5B24 - chains F and J of the 10 polymer chains in the assembly; structure by X-ray diffraction, 3.60 A resolution.

# Chain F
Molecule: Histone H4
Organism: Homo sapiens
Reference sequence: P62805 (H4_HUMAN); residues 0-102 here correspond to UniProt positions 1-103 (UniProt number = residue number + 1)
Chain sequence (106 residues; numbered -3 to 102; the number before each row is that of its first residue; numbers below 1 keep their minus sign (Gly-3 is residue -3)):
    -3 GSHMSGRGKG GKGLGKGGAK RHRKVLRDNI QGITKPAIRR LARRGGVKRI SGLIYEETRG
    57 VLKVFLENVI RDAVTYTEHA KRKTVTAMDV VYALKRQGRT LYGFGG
Disordered / not traced: -3 to 18
Sequence notes: expression tag (-3 to -1)
Curated features (UniProtKB/Swiss-Prot):
  - DNA-binding region: Lys16 to Lys20
  - modified residue: Ser1 (N-acetylserine), Arg3 (Asymmetric dimethylarginine), Lys5 (N6-(2-hydroxyisobutyryl)lysine), Lys8 (N6-(2-hydroxyisobutyryl)lysine), Lys12 (N6-(2-hydroxyisobutyryl)lysine), Lys16 (N6-(2-hydroxyisobutyryl)lysine), Lys20 (N6,N6,N6-trimethyllysine), Lys31 (N6-(2-hydroxyisobutyryl)lysine), Lys44 (N6-(2-hydroxyisobutyryl)lysine), Ser47 (Phosphoserine), Tyr51 (Phosphotyrosine), Lys59 (N6-(2-hydroxyisobutyryl)lysine), Lys77 (N6-(2-hydroxyisobutyryl)lysine), Lys79 (N6-(2-hydroxyisobutyryl)lysine), Thr80 (Phosphothreonine), Tyr88 (Phosphotyrosine), Lys91 (N6-(2-hydroxyisobutyryl)lysine)
  - cross-link (Glycyl lysine isopeptide (Lys-Gly)): Lys12 (interchain with G-Cter in SUMO2), Lys20 (interchain with G-Cter in SUMO2), Lys31 (interchain with G-Cter in SUMO2), Lys59 (interchain with G-Cter in SUMO2), Lys79 (interchain with G-Cter in SUMO2), Lys91 (interchain with G-Cter in SUMO2)

# Chain J
Molecule: 145-nt DNA strand
Organism: Homo sapiens
Sequence (145 nucleotides; each row starts with the number of its first residue):
   146 ATCAATATCC ACCTGCAGAT TCTACCAAAA GTGTATTTGG AAACTGCTCC ATCAAAAGGC
   206 ATGTTCAGCT GAATTCAGCT GAACATGCCT TTTGATGGAG CAGTTTCCAA ATACACXTTG
   266 GTAGAATCTG CAGGTGGATA TTGAT
Modified / non-standard residues: TTD (cis-syn cyclobutane thymine dimer) at position 262

# How chain F and chain J interact
Residue-residue contacts (9):
  Arg19(F) with DT197(J), salt bridge to the phosphate
  Thr30(F) with DA206(J), phosphate contact; DT207(J), phosphate contact
  Lys31(F) with DT207(J), phosphate contact
  Pro32(F) with DA206(J), phosphate contact; DT207(J), phosphate contact
  Arg36(F) with DA206(J), salt bridge to the phosphate
  Arg45(F) with DT215(J), hydrogen bond to the phosphate; DG216(J), sugar contact
Also at the interface, not in a pair above, chain F (7 interface residues in all): Thr80
Also at the interface, not in a pair above, chain J (7 interface residues in all): DC195, DG213

# In short
Chain F and chain J each contribute 7 residues to their interface, with 1 hydrogen bond and 2 salt bridges.
Among the polar pairs are Arg45(F)-DT215(J), Arg19(F)-DT197(J) and Arg36(F)-DA206(J). From UniProt: a
DNA-binding region on chain F.
Chain F is Histone H4 and chain J is a 145-nt DNA strand, both from Homo sapiens; the structure, The crystal
structure of the nucleosome containing cyclobutane pyrimidine dimer, was determined by X-ray diffraction.
